Entry 4UV2 (X-ray diffraction, 2.80 A resolution); this record covers chains D and E of the 8 polymer chains in the assembly.

# Chain D (and E)
Name: Curli production transport component csgg
Source organism: Escherichia coli STR. K-12 SUBSTR. MC4100
Notes: chain E of this document is another copy of the same molecule, construct and numbering; everything in this record applies to it too
Reference sequence: P0AEA2 (CSGG_ECOLI); residues 2-262 here correspond to UniProt positions 17-277 (UniProt number = residue number + 15)
Amino-acid sequence (262 residues; numbered 1 to 262; the number before each row is that of its first residue):
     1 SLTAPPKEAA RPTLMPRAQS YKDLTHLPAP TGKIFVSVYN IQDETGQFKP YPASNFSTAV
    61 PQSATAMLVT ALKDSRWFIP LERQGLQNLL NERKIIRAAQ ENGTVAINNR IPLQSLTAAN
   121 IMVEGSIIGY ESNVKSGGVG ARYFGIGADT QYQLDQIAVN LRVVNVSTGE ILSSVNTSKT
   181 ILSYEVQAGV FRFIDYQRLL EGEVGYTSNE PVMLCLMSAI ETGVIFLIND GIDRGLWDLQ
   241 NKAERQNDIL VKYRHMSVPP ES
Disordered / not traced: 1-16, 197-203, 259-262 (chain E: 1-16, 258-262)
Differences from the reference sequence: expression tag (1)
Modified residues: Mse15 (selenomethionine); Mse67, Mse122, Mse213, Mse217, Mse256 (selenomethionine; parent Met)

# Interface between chain D and chain E
Residue-residue contacts - 87 pairs, chain D then chain E:
  Ser37(D) - Glu92(E)
  Tyr39(D) - Asn88(E)
  Tyr39(D) - Asn91(E)
  Tyr39(D) - Glu92(E)  hydrogen bond
  Glu44(D) - Gln62(E)  hydrogen bond (backbone-backbone)
  Glu44(D) - Ser63(E)
  Thr45(D) - Thr58(E)
  Thr45(D) - Pro61(E)
  Gly46(D) - Phe56(E)
  Gly46(D) - Ser57(E)
  Gly46(D) - Thr58(E)  hydrogen bond (backbone-backbone)
  Gln47(D) - Lys49(E)  hydrogen bond
  Gln47(D) - Ser57(E)
  Gln47(D) - Thr58(E)  hydrogen bond (side chain-backbone)
  Phe48(D) - Ser54(E)
  Phe48(D) - Phe56(E)
  Phe48(D) - Ser57(E)  hydrogen bond (backbone-side chain)
  Lys49(D) - Ser54(E)
  Pro50(D) - Pro52(E)
  Tyr51(D) - Tyr51(E)
  Tyr51(D) - Pro52(E)  hydrogen bond (backbone-backbone)
  Asn55(D) - Ser54(E)  hydrogen bond (backbone-side chain)
  Asn55(D) - Asn55(E)  hydrogen bond (side chain-backbone)
  Asn55(D) - Phe56(E)
  Phe56(D) - Phe56(E)  hydrophobic
  Arg83(D) - Glu92(E)  salt bridge
  Arg83(D) - Ile95(E)
  Ser115(D) - Ala98(E)  hydrogen bond (side chain-backbone)
  Ser115(D) - Ala99(E)
  Leu116(D) - Ile95(E)
  Leu116(D) - Ala99(E)
  Thr117(D) - Ile95(E)
  Ala118(D) - Ile96(E)  hydrophobic
  Ala119(D) - Ile96(E)
  Ala119(D) - Ile111(E)
  Asn120(D) - Ile111(E)
  Mse122(D) - Asn88(E)
  Mse122(D) - Leu89(E)  hydrophobic
  Glu124(D) - Glu82(E)
  Ile128(D) - Pro61(E)
  Ile128(D) - Ser63(E)  hydrogen bond (backbone-side chain)
  Ile128(D) - Mse213(E)
  Gly129(D) - Mse213(E)
  Tyr130(D) - Glu210(E)
  Glu131(D) - Phe191(E)
  Glu131(D) - Ser208(E)
  Glu131(D) - Glu210(E)
  Asn133(D) - Glu185(E)
  Lys135(D) - Glu185(E)  salt bridge
  Val139(D) - Gln187(E)
  Tyr152(D) - Ala188(E)
  Leu154(D) - Ala188(E)
  Leu154(D) - Gly189(E)
  Gln156(D) - Ser208(E)  hydrogen bond (side chain-backbone)
  Gln156(D) - Asn209(E)
  Asn160(D) - Ala66(E)
  Arg162(D) - Ala66(E)
  Val164(D) - Glu82(E)
  Val166(D) - Leu89(E)  hydrophobic
  Val166(D) - Glu92(E)
  Val166(D) - Arg93(E)  hydrogen bond (backbone-side chain)
  Val166(D) - Ile96(E)  hydrophobic
  Ser167(D) - Arg93(E)  hydrogen bond (backbone-side chain)
  Ser167(D) - Pro112(E)  hydrogen bond (side chain-backbone)
  Ser167(D) - Leu113(E)
  Ser167(D) - Gln114(E)  hydrogen bond (side chain-backbone)
  Ser167(D) - Ser115(E)
  Thr168(D) - Gln114(E)
  Thr168(D) - Leu116(E)
  Thr168(D) - Thr117(E)  hydrogen bond (backbone-backbone)
  Gly169(D) - Leu81(E)
  Gly169(D) - Glu82(E)  hydrogen bond (backbone-backbone)
  Gly169(D) - Leu89(E)
  Gly169(D) - Leu116(E)
  Glu170(D) - Phe35(E)
  Glu170(D) - Pro80(E)
  Glu170(D) - Leu81(E)
  Ile171(D) - Val69(E)  hydrophobic
  Ile171(D) - Lys73(E)  hydrogen bond (backbone-side chain)
  Ile171(D) - Pro80(E)  hydrogen bond (backbone-backbone)
  Ile171(D) - Glu82(E)
  Leu172(D) - Lys73(E)  hydrogen bond (backbone-side chain)
  Ser174(D) - Thr70(E)  hydrogen bond
  Asn176(D) - Thr70(E)  hydrogen bond
  Ser178(D) - Asn209(E)
  Tyr196(D) - Ala188(E)  hydrogen bond (side chain-backbone)
  Arg234(D) - Lys73(E)
Other interface residues (no listed pair), chain D (52 interface residues in all): Phe35, Leu86, Ser126, Ala158, Asn165, Ser173
Other interface residues (no listed pair), chain E (51 interface residues in all): Ala53, Mse67, Ile79, Gln84, Gly85, Asn109, Mse217

# In short
Chain D and chain E form an interface of 52 and 51 residues respectively, with 24 hydrogen bonds and 2 salt
bridges. Among the polar pairs are Arg83(D)-Glu92(E), Lys135(D)-Glu185(E) and Tyr39(D)-Glu92(E).
Both chains are Curli production transport component csgg (Escherichia coli STR. K-12 SUBSTR. MC4100). Entry
4UV2 (Structure of the curli transport lipoprotein CsgG in a non-lipidated, pre-pore conformation) was
determined by X-ray diffraction (same publication as 4UV3).
